PDB entry 6YGI | electron microscopy, 3.00 A resolution | chains H and C of the 6 polymer chains in the assembly

== Chain H ==
Protein: Capsid protein
Organism: Hepatitis B virus duck/DHBV-16
UniProtKB: P0C6J7 (CAPSD_DHBV1); the construct has insertions or renumbered stretches relative to UniProt, so the offset changes along the chain: 41-117 = UniProt 1-77; 123-262 = UniProt 123-262
Chain sequence (222 residues; each row starts with the number of its first residue):
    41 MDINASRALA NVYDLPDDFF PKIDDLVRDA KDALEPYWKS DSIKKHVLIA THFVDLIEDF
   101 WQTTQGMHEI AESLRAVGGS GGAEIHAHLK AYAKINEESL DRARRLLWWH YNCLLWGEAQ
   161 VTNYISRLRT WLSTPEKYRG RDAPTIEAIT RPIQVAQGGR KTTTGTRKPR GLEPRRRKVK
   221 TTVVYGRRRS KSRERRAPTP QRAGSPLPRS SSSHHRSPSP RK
Not modelled in the structure: 41-249
Construct notes: linker (118-122); engineered mutation Glu124 (Arg in P0C6J7)
UniProt features mapped onto this chain:
  - region: His254 to Pro260 (RNA binding)
  - motif: Arg215 to Arg233 (Bipartite nuclear localization signal)
  - modified residue (Phosphoserine): Ser232, Ser245
Reported in the primary citation:
  - mutagenesis - E109R: decreased stability
  - mutagenesis - E109R/R124E: unchanged stability

== Chain C ==
Protein: Capsid protein
Organism: Hepatitis B virus duck/DHBV-16
UniProtKB: P0C6J7 (CAPSD_DHBV1); numbering as in UniProt; present here: 1-77, 123-262
Chain sequence (222 residues; each row starts with the number of its first residue; note: 40 numbers in that range are skipped by the numbering (no residue carries them; nothing is unmodelled there)):
     1 MDINASRALA NVYDLPDDFF PKIDDLVRDA KDALEPYWKS DSIKKHVLIA THFVDLIEDF
    61 WQTTQGMHEI AESLRAVGGS G
   122 GAEIHAHLKA YAKINEESLD RARRLLWWHY NCLLWGEAQV TNYISRLRTW LSTPEKYRGR
   182 DAPTIEAITR PIQVAQGGRK TTTGTRKPRG LEPRRRKVKT TVVYGRRRSK SRERRAPTPQ
   242 RAGSPLPRSS SSHHRSPSPR K
Not modelled in the structure: 197-262
Construct notes: linker (78-81, 122); engineered mutation Glu124 (Arg in P0C6J7)
UniProt features mapped onto this chain:
  - region: His254 to Pro260 (RNA binding)
  - motif: Arg215 to Arg233 (Bipartite nuclear localization signal)
  - modified residue (Phosphoserine): Ser232, Ser245

== Interface between chain H and chain C ==
Pairs across the interface (8; chain H residue first):
  Ser253(H) - Asp41(C)
  His254(H) - Asp41(C)
  Arg256(H) - Trp38(C)
  Arg256(H) - Leu48(C)
  Arg256(H) - Thr51(C)
  Arg256(H) - Asp55(C)  salt bridge
  Ser257(H) - Leu48(C)
  Pro258(H) - His52(C)
Interface residues without a listed pair, chain H (6 interface residues in all): His255

== In short ==
The chain H/chain C interface involves 6 residues from each chain; the contacts include 1 salt bridge. Its one
salt-bridged contact is Arg256(H)-Asp55(C). The paper reports that E109R of chain H reduces stability;
E109R/R124E of chain H leave stability unchanged.
Both chains are Capsid protein (Hepatitis B virus duck/DHBV-16). Entry 6YGI (Duck hepatitis B virus capsid
Mutant R124E_delta78-122) was determined by electron microscopy together with 6YGH from the same study.
